PDB entry 8WNH | X-ray diffraction, 1.77 A resolution | chains A and B

# Chain A (and B)
Name: Epoxide hydrolase
Source organism: Rhodococcus opacus
Notes: chain B of this document is another copy of the same molecule, construct and numbering; everything in this record applies to it too
UniProt: Q1KLR5 (Q1KLR5_RHOOP); residue numbers follow UniProt; this construct covers 1-253
Sequence (253 residues; each row starts with the number of its first residue):
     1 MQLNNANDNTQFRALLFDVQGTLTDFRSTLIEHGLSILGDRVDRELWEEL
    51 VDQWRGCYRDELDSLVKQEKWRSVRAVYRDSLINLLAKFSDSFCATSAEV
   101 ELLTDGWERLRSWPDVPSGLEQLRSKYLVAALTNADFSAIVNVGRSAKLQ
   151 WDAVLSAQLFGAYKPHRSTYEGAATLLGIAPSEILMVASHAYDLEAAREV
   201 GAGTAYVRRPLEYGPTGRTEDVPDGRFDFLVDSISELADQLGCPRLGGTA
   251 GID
Not modelled in the structure: 1-9, 251-253 (chain B: 1-10, 218, 246-253)

# Chain A / chain B interface
Residue-residue contacts (34):
  Arg124(A) - Arg145(B)  hydrogen bond (backbone-side chain)
  Arg124(A) - Gln150(B)  hydrogen bond
  Tyr127(A) - Arg145(B)  hydrogen bond (backbone-side chain)
  Leu128(A) - Val141(B)  hydrophobic
  Leu128(A) - Arg145(B)
  Phe137(A) - Ala153(B)  hydrophobic
  Phe137(A) - Leu155(B)  hydrophobic
  Phe137(A) - Leu176(B)
  Ser138(A) - Leu176(B)  hydrogen bond (backbone-backbone)
  Ser138(A) - Leu177(B)
  Ser138(A) - Gly178(B)
  Val141(A) - Leu128(B)  hydrophobic
  Val141(A) - Asp152(B)
  Arg145(A) - Arg124(B)  hydrogen bond (side chain-backbone)
  Arg145(A) - Tyr127(B)  hydrogen bond (side chain-backbone)
  Arg145(A) - Leu128(B)
  Arg145(A) - Asp152(B)  salt bridge
  Gln150(A) - Arg124(B)  hydrogen bond
  Gln150(A) - Gln150(B)
  Trp151(A) - Gln150(B)  hydrogen bond (backbone-side chain)
  Asp152(A) - Val141(B)
  Asp152(A) - Arg145(B)  salt bridge
  Asp152(A) - Val154(B)
  Ala153(A) - Phe137(B)  hydrophobic
  Val154(A) - Asp152(B)
  Leu155(A) - Phe137(B)  hydrophobic
  Gln158(A) - Leu176(B)
  Leu159(A) - Leu176(B)  hydrophobic
  Leu176(A) - Phe137(B)
  Leu176(A) - Ser138(B)  hydrogen bond (backbone-backbone)
  Leu176(A) - Gln158(B)
  Leu176(A) - Leu159(B)  hydrophobic
  Leu177(A) - Ser138(B)
  Gly178(A) - Ser138(B)
Also at the interface, not in a pair above, chain A (19 interface residues in all): Thr175
Also at the interface, not in a pair above, chain B (20 interface residues in all): Asn142, Trp151, Thr175
Inter-chain disulfides: Cys94(A)-Cys94(B)

# Overview
The interface between chain A and chain B involves 19 residues on one side and 20 on the other, with 1
disulfide bond, 9 hydrogen bonds and 2 salt bridges. Polar pairs include Arg145(A)-Asp152(B),
Arg124(A)-Arg145(B) and Arg124(A)-Gln150(B).
Both chains are Epoxide hydrolase (Rhodococcus opacus). Entry 8WNH (Crystal structure of cis-epoxysuccinate
hydrolase from Rhodococcus opacus) was determined by X-ray diffraction together with 8WMT and 8WWS from the
same study.
